Entry 5XFP (X-ray diffraction, 2.30 A resolution); this record covers chain A.

# Chain A
Protein: PHD finger protein 1
Organism: Homo sapiens
Reference sequence: O43189 (PHF1_HUMAN); residues 25-360 here = UniProt positions 25-360
Chain sequence (336 residues; row label = number of the first residue in the row):
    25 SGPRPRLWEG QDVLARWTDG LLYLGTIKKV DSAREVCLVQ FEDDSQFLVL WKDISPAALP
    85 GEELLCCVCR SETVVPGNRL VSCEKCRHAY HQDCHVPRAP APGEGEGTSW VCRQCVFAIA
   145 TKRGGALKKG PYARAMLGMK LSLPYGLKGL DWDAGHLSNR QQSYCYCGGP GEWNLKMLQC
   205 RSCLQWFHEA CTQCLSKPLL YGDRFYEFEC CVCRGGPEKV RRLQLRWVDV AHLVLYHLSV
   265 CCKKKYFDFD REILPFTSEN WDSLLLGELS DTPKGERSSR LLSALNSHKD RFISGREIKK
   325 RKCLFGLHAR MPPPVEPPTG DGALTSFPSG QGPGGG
Not modelled in the structure: 25-28, 127-132, 341-360
Swiss-Prot annotation at these positions:
  - zinc finger: Glu-87 to Ala-142 (PHD-type 1), Gln-186 to Gly-240 (PHD-type 2)
  - mutagenesis: Trp-41 (W41A: Abolishes histone H3K36me3-binding and localization at double-strand breaks (DSBs)), Tyr-47 (Y47A: Abolishes histone H3K36me3-binding), Phe-65 (F65A: Abolishes histone H3K36me3-binding), Glu-66 (E66K: Impairs histone H3K36me3-binding), Phe-71 (F71A: Abolishes histone H3K36me3-binding)
Ion coordination: Zn2+ site 1: Cys-90, Cys-93, His-115, Cys-118; Zn2+ site 2: Cys-107, Cys-110, Cys-136, Cys-139; Zn2+ site 3: Cys-189, Cys-191, His-212, Cys-215; Zn2+ site 4: Cys-204, Cys-207, Cys-234, Cys-237
From the paper describing this entry:
  - binding site for the 13-nt DNA strand: Lys-269, Tyr-270, Ile-322 to Lys-324
  - binding site for the 13-nt DNA strand: Lys-324, Lys-326
  - mutagenesis - K323A, K324A: abolished binding to the 13-nt DNA strand
  - mutagenesis - I322A, R325A, K326A: unchanged binding to the 13-nt DNA strand

# In short
The Zn2+ site 1 is built by Cys-90, Cys-93, His-115 and Cys-118. From UniProt: 5 mutagenesis sites. The paper
reports a binding site for the 13-nt DNA strand at Lys-269, Tyr-270 and Ile-322 among others; K323A and K324A
abolish binding to the 13-nt DNA strand; 5 substitutions were tested in all.
Chain A is PHD finger protein 1 (Homo sapiens); the structure, Binary complex of PHF1 and a double stranded
DNA, was determined by X-ray diffraction, deposited together with 5XFN, 5XFO, 5XFQ and 5XFR.
